PDB entry 8OOC | electron microscopy, 2.93 A resolution | chains I and J of the 10 polymer chains in the assembly

Chain I:
Protein: Vps72/YL1 C-terminal domain-containing protein
Organism: Thermochaetoides thermophila
UniProtKB: G0S590 (G0S590_CHATD); numbering as in UniProt (aligned over 1-219)
Chain sequence (219 residues; row label = number of the first residue in the row):
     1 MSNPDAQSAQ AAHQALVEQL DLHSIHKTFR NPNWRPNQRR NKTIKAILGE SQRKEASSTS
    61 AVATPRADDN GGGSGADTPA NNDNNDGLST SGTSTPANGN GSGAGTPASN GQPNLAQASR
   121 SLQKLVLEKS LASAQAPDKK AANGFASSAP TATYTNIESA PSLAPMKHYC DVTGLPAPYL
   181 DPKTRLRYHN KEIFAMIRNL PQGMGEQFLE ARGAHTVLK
Disordered / not traced: 1-6, 53-154, 218-219

Chain J:
Protein: DASH complex subunit DAD4
Organism: Thermochaetoides thermophila
UniProtKB: G0S589 (G0S589_CHATD); residues 1-769 here correspond to UniProt positions 98-866 (UniProt number = residue number + 97)
Chain sequence (769 residues; numbered 1 to 769; the number before each row is that of its first residue):
     1 MAPSAVAEPP PIPQRDEPWK RLPPPTVYPV KEARFEKYIP PQLDGRERAL AQPPGQVAIV
    61 IDNGSHSVRA GWNFEDKPRL AIPPIMSKYR DRKMGKTFSF AGSDCYADTT ARSHIRNAFE
   121 AGTGIVSNWD VMEHVLDYVF VKLGMNECDG AIDMPIVMTE AVANLPYSRK SMSEIIFECY
   181 GAPSLVYGID SLFSFRHNQG QTGLVVSSSY SATHVIPVYN RKALLSQAIR LNWGGWHMAE
   241 YMLKLLKLKY YTGFPGKLNS SQTEHMVRDF CYVSLDYDRE LAGYLDWTGL EDRERIVQYP
   301 YTEEVVVQKT EEELARIAER KKESGRRLQE QAAKMRLERL MKKEQELEYY KDIQRRMQGE
   361 SKKEIKRLLD EAELKDEAAL ERVIRDLERS IKRARQKDLG EPEEEEVPDF SLLDVPDDQL
   421 DEAGLRQKRQ QRLLKSNWEA RQRAKAEKEA EKARLAEEAR LDEERRKNDL EGWLEEKRQL
   481 RLAKLNQLKE RERLKADLGN RKSLASQIRM KNIANLASDN PTGSGSRKRR RGGAGADQDD
   541 DFGADDADWG VYRSVAIGAN KGDDSDDEEG EEDLEAAIRS LENDLLRYDK TFSYDMTLDA
   601 QRDWSKSLLH AFRYGPRPFD PSSQAETHRV HLNVERIRVP EVLFQPAAIA GVDQAGLVEI
   661 AGDILCQRLP SLPGIQDAPD AFLRDVFLTG GNTLFQNFDE RLRQGLMALL PVGAPLRVRR
   721 AQDAILDAWR GAAGWACTEE AKAAWITREE YLEKGGEYIK EHDLGNAFA
Disordered / not traced: 1-15, 108-110, 148-152, 305-600, 768-769
Bound ions: Mg2+: Asp190 (together with ATP)
Small-molecule neighbours: ATP (adenosine-5'-triphosphate): Asp62, Asn63, Gly64, Ser65, His66, Ser67, Arg69, Asp190, Ser209, Tyr210, Ser211, Ala212, Gly235, Trp236, Glu264, Arg268, Gly690, Gly691, Asn692, Leu694, Phe695, Ala724, Ile725

Chain I / chain J interface:
Pairs across the interface (111):
  His13(I) - Ala111(J)
  Gln14(I) - Asp91(J)  hydrogen bond
  Gln14(I) - Met94(J)
  Val17(I) - Tyr89(J)
  Val17(I) - Phe98(J)  hydrophobic
  Val17(I) - Phe100(J)
  Glu18(I) - Lys96(J)  salt bridge
  Gln19(I) - Tyr38(J)
  Leu20(I) - Phe35(J)  hydrophobic
  Leu20(I) - Tyr38(J)  hydrophobic
  Leu20(I) - Ser99(J)
  Leu20(I) - Phe100(J)  hydrophobic
  Leu20(I) - Asp104(J)
  Asp21(I) - Thr97(J)
  Asp21(I) - Phe98(J)
  Asp21(I) - Ser99(J)  hydrogen bond (side chain-backbone)
  Leu22(I) - Ser99(J)  hydrogen bond (backbone-backbone)
  Leu22(I) - Phe100(J)
  Leu22(I) - Ala101(J)
  His23(I) - Thr97(J)
  His23(I) - Ser99(J)  hydrogen bond (backbone-side chain)
  Ile25(I) - Val141(J)  hydrophobic
  Lys27(I) - Asp137(J)  salt bridge
  Thr28(I) - Glu147(J)  hydrogen bond (side chain-backbone)
  Phe29(I) - Asp137(J)
  Phe29(I) - Phe140(J)  hydrophobic
  Phe29(I) - Val141(J)  hydrophobic
  Phe29(I) - Glu147(J)
  Phe29(I) - Cys179(J)
  Phe29(I) - Tyr180(J)  hydrophobic
  Arg30(I) - Glu133(J)  salt bridge
  Arg30(I) - Asp137(J)  salt bridge
  Arg30(I) - Cys179(J)  hydrogen bond
  Arg30(I) - Tyr180(J)  hydrogen bond
  Asn31(I) - Glu178(J)  hydrogen bond (side chain-backbone)
  Asn31(I) - Cys179(J)  hydrogen bond (backbone-backbone)
  Trp34(I) - Glu133(J)
  Trp34(I) - Glu178(J)
  Trp34(I) - Cys179(J)  hydrophobic
  Arg40(I) - Trp129(J)
  Arg40(I) - Asp130(J)
  Arg40(I) - Glu133(J)  salt bridge
  Arg40(I) - Tyr167(J)  hydrogen bond (backbone-side chain)
  Arg40(I) - Ile175(J)
  Asn41(I) - Ser127(J)
  Asn41(I) - Asn128(J)
  Asn41(I) - Trp129(J)  hydrogen bond (side chain-backbone)
  Asn41(I) - Asp130(J)  hydrogen bond
  Lys42(I) - Ser127(J)  hydrogen bond (backbone-side chain)
  Lys42(I) - Tyr167(J)
  Thr43(I) - Glu120(J)
  Ile44(I) - Glu120(J)  hydrogen bond (backbone-side chain)
  Ile44(I) - Ile125(J)  hydrophobic
  Ile44(I) - Leu165(J)  hydrophobic
  Ile47(I) - Leu165(J)  hydrophobic
  Ile47(I) - Tyr167(J)  hydrophobic
  Leu48(I) - Leu165(J)  hydrophobic
  Thr155(I) - Ala163(J)
  Asn156(I) - Ala163(J)
  Asn156(I) - Leu165(J)
  Asn156(I) - Arg230(J)  hydrogen bond (backbone-side chain)
  Glu158(I) - Val162(J)
  Glu158(I) - Ala228(J)
  Glu158(I) - Ile229(J)
  Glu158(I) - Arg230(J)  salt bridge
  Ser159(I) - Arg230(J)
  Ser159(I) - Gln654(J)
  Ala160(I) - Gln654(J)
  Ala160(I) - Ala655(J)  hydrogen bond (backbone-backbone)
  Pro161(I) - Asp653(J)
  Ser162(I) - Ala655(J)
  Ser162(I) - Glu659(J)  hydrogen bond
  Met166(I) - Ala647(J)
  Met166(I) - Ala648(J)  hydrophobic
  Lys167(I) - Asp278(J)  salt bridge
  Lys167(I) - Gln645(J)
  Lys167(I) - Ala648(J)
  Tyr169(I) - Tyr277(J)
  Tyr169(I) - Asp278(J)
  Tyr169(I) - Leu281(J)  hydrophobic
  Tyr169(I) - Gln645(J)  hydrogen bond
  Tyr169(I) - Ala648(J)  hydrophobic
  Tyr169(I) - Ile649(J)  hydrophobic
  Cys170(I) - Arg638(J)
  Asp171(I) - Arg638(J)
  Val172(I) - Phe612(J)
  Val172(I) - Arg638(J)
  Thr173(I) - Leu285(J)
  Thr173(I) - Phe612(J)
  Thr173(I) - Val634(J)
  Gly174(I) - Leu281(J)
  Gly174(I) - Arg638(J)
  Leu175(I) - Leu281(J)
  Leu175(I) - Leu608(J)  hydrophobic
  Pro176(I) - Leu281(J)
  His189(I) - Leu608(J)
  Asn190(I) - Leu608(J)
  Glu192(I) - Arg602(J)  salt bridge
  Glu192(I) - Ser607(J)  hydrogen bond
  Glu192(I) - Leu608(J)  hydrogen bond (side chain-backbone)
  Met196(I) - Leu609(J)  hydrophobic
  Met196(I) - Arg613(J)
  Pro201(I) - Tyr251(J)
  Met204(I) - Leu248(J)  hydrophobic
  Met204(I) - Tyr251(J)  hydrophobic
  Gln207(I) - Leu248(J)
  Phe208(I) - Leu248(J)  hydrophobic
  Ala211(I) - Tyr241(J)
  Ala211(I) - Leu248(J)  hydrophobic
  Arg212(I) - Ala650(J)
  Arg212(I) - Gly651(J)
Also at the interface, not in a pair above, chain I (57 interface residues in all): Leu16, Arg39, Leu163, Ile193, Leu200, Glu210, Gly213
Also at the interface, not in a pair above, chain J (72 interface residues in all): Lys88, Tyr106, Thr123, His134, Tyr138, Met145, Asn146, Ser168, Lys244, Leu245, Ala282, Lys606

In short:
57 residues of chain I and 72 residues of chain J are in contact; the contacts include 20 hydrogen bonds and 8
salt bridges. Polar pairs include Glu18(I)-Lys96(J), Lys27(I)-Asp137(J) and Arg30(I)-Glu133(J). Chain J binds
ATP.
Here chain I is Vps72/YL1 C-terminal domain-containing protein and chain J is DASH complex subunit DAD4, both
from Thermochaetoides thermophila. Entry 8OOC (CryoEM Structure INO80core Hexasome complex Rvb core refinement
state1) was determined by electron microscopy together with 8OO7, 8OO9, 8OOA, 8OOF, 8OOP, 8OOR, 8OOS and 8OOT
from the same study.
